PDB entry 8RAH | X-ray diffraction, 1.90 A resolution | chains A and C

# Chain A (and C)
Name: ribonucleoside-diphosphate reductase
Source organism: Gardnerella vaginalis ATCC 14019
Notes: engineered mutation(s): Y151DAH; chain C of this document is another copy of the same molecule, construct and numbering; everything in this record applies to it too
Reference sequence: E3D8A3 (E3D8A3_GARV3); numbering as in UniProt (aligned over 1-364)
Amino-acid sequence (372 residues; each row starts with the number of its first residue):
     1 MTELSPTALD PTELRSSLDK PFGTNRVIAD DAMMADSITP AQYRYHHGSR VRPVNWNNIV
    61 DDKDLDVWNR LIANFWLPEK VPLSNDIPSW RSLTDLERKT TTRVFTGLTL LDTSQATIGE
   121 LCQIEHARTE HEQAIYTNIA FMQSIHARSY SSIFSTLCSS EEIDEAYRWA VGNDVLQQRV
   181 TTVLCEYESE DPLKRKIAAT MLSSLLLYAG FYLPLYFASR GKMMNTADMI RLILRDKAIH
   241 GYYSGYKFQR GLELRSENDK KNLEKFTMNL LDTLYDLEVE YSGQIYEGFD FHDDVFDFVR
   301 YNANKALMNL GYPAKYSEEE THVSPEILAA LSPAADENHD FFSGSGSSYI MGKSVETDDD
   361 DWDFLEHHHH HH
Unresolved in the structure: 1-6, 333-372 (chain C: 1-7, 333-372)
Modified positions: Y150 (3,4-dihydroxyphenylalanine; DAH)
Differences from the reference sequence: expression tag (365-372)

# How chain A and chain C interact
Residue-residue contacts - 181 pairs, chain A then chain C:
  P11(A) - K194(C)  hydrogen bond (backbone-side chain)
  P11(A) - N262(C)
  P11(A) - F266(C)
  T12(A) - N262(C)
  T12(A) - K265(C)
  T12(A) - F266(C)
  T12(A) - N269(C)  hydrogen bond (backbone-side chain)
  E13(A) - K194(C)
  L14(A) - E186(C)
  L14(A) - F266(C)  hydrophobic
  L14(A) - N269(C)
  L14(A) - L270(C)
  L14(A) - T273(C)
  R15(A) - C185(C)
  R15(A) - E186(C)  hydrogen bond (backbone-side chain)
  S16(A) - T182(C)
  S16(A) - C185(C)
  D19(A) - C185(C)
  P21(A) - Q178(C)
  F22(A) - D174(C)
  F22(A) - Q177(C)
  F22(A) - Q178(C)  hydrogen bond (backbone-side chain)
  F22(A) - T181(C)
  G23(A) - D174(C)  hydrogen bond (backbone-side chain)
  T24(A) - D174(C)  hydrogen bond (backbone-side chain)
  T24(A) - E280(C)
  N25(A) - G172(C)
  N25(A) - N173(C)
  N25(A) - D174(C)  hydrogen bond (backbone-side chain)
  R26(A) - G172(C)
  R26(A) - N173(C)
  R26(A) - Q284(C)  hydrogen bond
  V27(A) - R168(C)
  V27(A) - W169(C)
  V27(A) - G172(C)  hydrogen bond (backbone-backbone)
  I28(A) - R168(C)
  I28(A) - W169(C)  hydrophobic
  A29(A) - R168(C)  hydrogen bond (backbone-side chain)
  A29(A) - V171(C)  hydrophobic
  D30(A) - R168(C)
  D31(A) - R168(C)  salt bridge
  M33(A) - V171(C)  hydrophobic
  M33(A) - G172(C)
  M34(A) - R168(C)
  M34(A) - V171(C)  hydrophobic
  P40(A) - T113(C)
  P40(A) - S114(C)
  P40(A) - T117(C)
  A41(A) - T117(C)
  Y43(A) - T181(C)
  Y43(A) - L184(C)  hydrophobic
  R44(A) - I118(C)
  R44(A) - E188(C)
  H47(A) - C185(C)
  H47(A) - E188(C)  salt bridge
  R50(A) - V171(C)  hydrogen bond (side chain-backbone)
  R50(A) - G172(C)
  R50(A) - D174(C)  salt bridge
  R50(A) - Q177(C)
  V51(A) - L110(C)  hydrophobic
  V51(A) - Q177(C)  hydrogen bond (backbone-side chain)
  R52(A) - L110(C)
  R52(A) - V171(C)
  P53(A) - T106(C)
  P53(A) - T109(C)
  P53(A) - L110(C)
  P53(A) - T113(C)
  P53(A) - Y167(C)
  V54(A) - T109(C)
  V54(A) - T113(C)  hydrogen bond (backbone-side chain)
  V54(A) - A147(C)  hydrophobic
  V54(A) - Y167(C)  hydrogen bond (backbone-side chain)
  N55(A) - Y167(C)
  W56(A) - R148(C)
  W56(A) - S151(C)  hydrogen bond (backbone-side chain)
  N57(A) - S151(C)  hydrogen bond (side chain-backbone)
  N57(A) - F154(C)
  N57(A) - S155(C)
  N57(A) - I163(C)
  W68(A) - I145(C)  hydrophobic
  I72(A) - L77(C)  hydrophobic
  I72(A) - I145(C)  hydrophobic
  F75(A) - F75(C)  hydrophobic
  L77(A) - I72(C)  hydrophobic
  R103(A) - I28(C)
  T106(A) - P53(C)
  T109(A) - P53(C)
  T109(A) - V54(C)
  L110(A) - V51(C)  hydrophobic
  L110(A) - R52(C)
  L110(A) - P53(C)
  T113(A) - P40(C)
  T113(A) - P53(C)
  T113(A) - V54(C)  hydrogen bond (side chain-backbone)
  S114(A) - P40(C)
  A116(A) - T137(C)
  T117(A) - A41(C)
  T117(A) - I124(C)
  I118(A) - R44(C)
  L121(A) - L121(C)  hydrophobic
  L121(A) - I124(C)  hydrophobic
  I124(A) - T117(C)
  I124(A) - L121(C)  hydrophobic
  A134(A) - S144(C)
  T137(A) - A116(C)
  T137(A) - F141(C)
  T137(A) - S144(C)  hydrogen bond
  N138(A) - F141(C)
  F141(A) - T137(C)
  F141(A) - N138(C)
  F141(A) - F141(C)  hydrophobic
  S144(A) - A134(C)
  S144(A) - T137(C)  hydrogen bond
  I145(A) - W68(C)  hydrophobic
  A147(A) - V54(C)  hydrophobic
  R148(A) - W56(C)
  S151(A) - W56(C)  hydrogen bond (side chain-backbone)
  S151(A) - N57(C)  hydrogen bond (backbone-side chain)
  F154(A) - N57(C)
  S155(A) - N57(C)
  I163(A) - N57(C)
  E165(A) - I28(C)
  Y167(A) - P53(C)
  Y167(A) - V54(C)  hydrogen bond (side chain-backbone)
  Y167(A) - N55(C)
  R168(A) - V27(C)
  R168(A) - I28(C)
  R168(A) - A29(C)  hydrogen bond (side chain-backbone)
  R168(A) - D30(C)
  R168(A) - D31(C)  salt bridge
  R168(A) - M34(C)
  W169(A) - I28(C)  hydrophobic
  V171(A) - M33(C)  hydrophobic
  V171(A) - M34(C)  hydrophobic
  V171(A) - R50(C)  hydrogen bond (backbone-side chain)
  V171(A) - R52(C)
  G172(A) - N25(C)
  G172(A) - R26(C)
  G172(A) - V27(C)  hydrogen bond (backbone-backbone)
  G172(A) - M33(C)
  G172(A) - R50(C)
  N173(A) - N25(C)
  N173(A) - R26(C)
  D174(A) - F22(C)
  D174(A) - G23(C)  hydrogen bond (side chain-backbone)
  D174(A) - T24(C)
  D174(A) - N25(C)  hydrogen bond (backbone-backbone)
  D174(A) - R50(C)  salt bridge
  Q177(A) - F22(C)
  Q177(A) - R50(C)
  Q177(A) - V51(C)  hydrogen bond (side chain-backbone)
  Q178(A) - P21(C)
  Q178(A) - F22(C)  hydrogen bond (side chain-backbone)
  T181(A) - F22(C)
  T181(A) - Y43(C)
  T182(A) - S16(C)
  L184(A) - Y43(C)  hydrophobic
  C185(A) - R15(C)  hydrogen bond (backbone-side chain)
  C185(A) - S16(C)
  C185(A) - D19(C)
  C185(A) - H47(C)
  E186(A) - L14(C)
  E186(A) - R15(C)  hydrogen bond (side chain-backbone)
  E188(A) - R15(C)
  E188(A) - R44(C)
  E188(A) - H47(C)  salt bridge
  S189(A) - R15(C)
  K194(A) - P11(C)  hydrogen bond (side chain-backbone)
  K194(A) - E13(C)
  N262(A) - P11(C)
  N262(A) - T12(C)
  K265(A) - T12(C)
  F266(A) - T12(C)
  F266(A) - E13(C)
  F266(A) - L14(C)  hydrophobic
  N269(A) - T12(C)  hydrogen bond (side chain-backbone)
  N269(A) - E13(C)
  N269(A) - L14(C)
  L270(A) - L14(C)
  T273(A) - L14(C)
  Q284(A) - R26(C)  hydrogen bond
Also at the interface, not in a pair above, chain A (94 interface residues in all): S37, S49, Q133, A140, A170, V175, V180, Y187, E280
Also at the interface, not in a pair above, chain C (93 interface residues in all): S37, S49, R103, Q133, A140, E165, A170, V175, Y187, S189

# Summary
94 residues of chain A face 93 of chain C across their interface; the contacts include 34 hydrogen bonds and 6
salt bridges. Polar contacts include D31(A)-R168(C), H47(A)-E188(C) and R50(A)-D174(C).
Both chains are ribonucleoside-diphosphate reductase (Gardnerella vaginalis ATCC 14019). Entry 8RAH (Crystal
structure of class Ie ribonucleotide reductase R2 subunit with post-translational modification of Y150 into a
...) was determined by X-ray diffraction, deposited together with 8RAG.
